Entry 3QRP (X-ray diffraction, 2.35 A resolution); this record covers chains A and C of the 3 polymer chains in the assembly.

[Chain A]
Molecule: Putative uncharacterized protein TTHB192
From: Thermus thermophilus HB8
Reference sequence: Q53WG9 (Q53WG9_THET8); residue numbers follow UniProt; this construct covers 1-211
Sequence (267 residues; row label = number of the first residue in the row; numbers below 1 keep their minus sign (Met-55 is residue -55)):
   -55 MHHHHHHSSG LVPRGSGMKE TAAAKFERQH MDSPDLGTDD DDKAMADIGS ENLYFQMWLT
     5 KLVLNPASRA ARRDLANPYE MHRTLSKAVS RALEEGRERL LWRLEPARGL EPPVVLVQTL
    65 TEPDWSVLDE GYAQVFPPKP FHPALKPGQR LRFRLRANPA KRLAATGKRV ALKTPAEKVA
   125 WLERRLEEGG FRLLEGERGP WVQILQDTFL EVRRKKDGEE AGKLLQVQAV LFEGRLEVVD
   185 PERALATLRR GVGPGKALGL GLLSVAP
Unresolved in the structure: -55 to -3
Construct notes: expression tag (-55 to 0)
Curated features (UniProtKB/Swiss-Prot):
  - site: Tyr23 (Stabilizes transition-state intermediate)

[Chain C]
Molecule: 7-nt RNA strand
Sequence (7 nucleotides; numbered 15 to 21; the number before each row is that of its first residue):
    15 XGUGGGG
Modified positions: U5P (uridine-5'-monophosphate) at position 15

[Interface between chain A and chain C]
Contacting residue pairs (26):
  Tyr23(A) - G21(C)  phosphate contact
  Arg43(A) - G20(C)  salt bridge to the phosphate
  Arg43(A) - G21(C)  salt bridge to the phosphate
  Lys105(A) - U5P_15(C)  hydrogen bond to the phosphate
  Lys105(A) - G16(C)  salt bridge to the phosphate
  Lys105(A) - U17(C)  phosphate contact
  Arg106(A) - G16(C)  sugar contact
  Arg106(A) - U17(C)  hydrogen bond to the phosphate
  Arg106(A) - G18(C)  hydrogen bond to the base
  Leu107(A) - G16(C)  phosphate contact
  Ala108(A) - G16(C)  hydrogen bond to the phosphate
  Arg113(A) - G18(C)  hydrogen bond to the base
  Arg113(A) - G19(C)  hydrogen bond to the base
  Arg113(A) - G20(C)  hydrogen bond to the base
  Arg128(A) - U17(C)  salt bridge to the phosphate
  Arg128(A) - G18(C)  salt bridge to the phosphate
  Arg129(A) - G18(C)  salt bridge to the phosphate
  Arg129(A) - G19(C)  salt bridge to the phosphate
  Arg158(A) - G21(C)  hydrogen bond to the sugar
  Lys167(A) - G21(C)  base contact
  Leu169(A) - G21(C)  base contact
  Gly197(A) - G19(C)  phosphate contact
  Pro198(A) - G19(C)  phosphate contact
  Lys200(A) - G19(C)  salt bridge to the phosphate
  Lys200(A) - G20(C)  salt bridge to the phosphate
  Ala201(A) - G21(C)  sugar contact
Other interface residues (no listed pair), chain A (21 interface residues in all): His26, Ala104, Trp125, Val171, Gly195

[In short]
21 residues of chain A and 7 residues of chain C are in contact; the contacts include 8 hydrogen bonds and 9
salt bridges. Polar pairs include Arg106(A)-G18(C), Arg113(A)-G18(C) and Arg113(A)-G19(C).
Chain A is Putative uncharacterized protein TTHB192 (Thermus thermophilus HB8) and chain C is a 7-nt RNA
strand; the structure, Structure of Thermus Thermophilus Cse3 bound to an RNA representing a product mimic
complex, was determined by X-ray diffraction (same publication as 3QRQ and 3QRR).
